PDB entry 8ER1 | X-ray diffraction, 1.90 A resolution | chain A

[Chain A]
Name: Flavin-dependent monooxygenase
Source organism: Chryseobacterium oncorhynchi
Notes: EC 1.14.13.-
Reference sequence: A0A316WTJ0 (A0A316WTJ0_9FLAO); residues 13-399 here correspond to UniProt positions 1-387 (UniProt number = residue number - 12)
Amino-acid sequence (403 residues; numbered -3 to 399; the number before each row is that of its first residue; numbers below 1 keep their minus sign (Met-3 is residue -3)):
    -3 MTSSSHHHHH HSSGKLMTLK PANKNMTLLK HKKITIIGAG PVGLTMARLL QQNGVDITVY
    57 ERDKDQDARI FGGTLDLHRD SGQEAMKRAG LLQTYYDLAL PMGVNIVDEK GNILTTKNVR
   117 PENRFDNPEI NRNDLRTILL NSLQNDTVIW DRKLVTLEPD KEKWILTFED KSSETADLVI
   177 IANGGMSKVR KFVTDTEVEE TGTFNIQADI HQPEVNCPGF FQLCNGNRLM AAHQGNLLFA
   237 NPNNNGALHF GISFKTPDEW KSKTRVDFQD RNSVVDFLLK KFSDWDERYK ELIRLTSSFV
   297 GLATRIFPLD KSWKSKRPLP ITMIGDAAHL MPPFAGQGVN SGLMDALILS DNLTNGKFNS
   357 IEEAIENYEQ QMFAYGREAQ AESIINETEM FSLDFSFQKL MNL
Disordered / not traced: -3 to 22, 394-399
Differences from the reference sequence: initiating methionine (-3); expression tag (-2 to 12)
Small-molecule neighbours: FAD (flavin-adenine dinucleotide): Ile33, Gly34, Ala35, Gly36, Pro37, Val38, Gly39, Tyr56, Glu57, Arg58, Asp59, Thr70, Leu71, Asp72, Arg128, Arg132, Arg148, Lys149, Leu150, Ala178, Asn179, Gly180, Gln203, Leu298, Ile320, Gly321, Asp322, Ala323, Pro329, Gly332, Gln333, Gly334, Val335, Asn336

[Summary]
Chain A binds flavin-adenine dinucleotide.
Chain A is Flavin-dependent monooxygenase (Chryseobacterium oncorhynchi); the structure, X-ray crystal
structure of Tet(X6), was determined by X-ray diffraction together with 8ER0 from the same study.
